Entry 7RYE (electron microscopy, 3.90 A resolution); this record covers chains G and R of the 24 polymer chains in the assembly.

== Chain G ==
Molecule: Protein PrgI
Source organism: Salmonella enterica subsp. enterica serovar Typhimurium
Reference sequence: P41784 (PRGI_SALTY); residue numbers follow UniProt; this construct covers 1-80
Chain sequence (80 residues; numbered 1 to 80; the number before each row is that of its first residue):
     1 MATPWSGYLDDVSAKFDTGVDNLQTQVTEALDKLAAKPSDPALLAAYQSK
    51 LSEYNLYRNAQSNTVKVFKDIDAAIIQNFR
Disordered / not traced: 1-3
Curated features (UniProtKB/Swiss-Prot):
  - mutagenesis: Thr-3 (T3A: Can only secrete early substrates such as InvJ/ScpT, PrgJ/SctI and PrgI/SctF. Can polymerize into filaments in vitro and in vivo, but the stability of the filaments is compromised), Trp-5 (W5A: Abrogates host cell invasion and effector secretion; when associated with A-8. Can secrete effector proteins; when associated with A-20), Tyr-8 (Y8A: Decreases invasiveness. Abrogates host cell invasion and effector secretion; when associated with A-5), Leu-9 (L9A: Can only secrete early substrates such as InvJ/ScpT, PrgJ/SctI and PrgI/SctF. Can polymerize into filaments in vitro, but not in vivo. Cannot enter cultured epithelial cells), Asp-10 (D10A: Exhibits constitutive secretion of substrates. Retains the ability to display SipD/SctA at the tip of the needle filament), Asp-11 (D11A: Exhibits constitutive secretion of substrates. Retains the ability to display SipD/SctA at the tip of the needle filament), Phe-16 (F16A: Can only secrete early substrates such as InvJ/ScpT, PrgJ/SctI and PrgI/SctF. Can polymerize into filaments in vitro, but not in vivo. Cannot enter cultured epithelial cells), Val-20 (V20A: Can secrete effector proteins; when associated with A-5. Exhibits constitutive secretion of substrates. Retains the ability to display SipD/SctA at the tip of the needle filament), Gln-26 (Q26A: Non-invasive phenotype; Q26E: Has wild-type invasiveness), Leu-31 (L31A: Exhibits constitutive secretion of substrates. Does not display SipD/SctA at the tip of the needle filament. Is non-invasive. Can polymerize into filaments in vitro), Ser-49 (S49A: Exhibits constitutive secretion of substrates. Retains the ability to display SipD/SctA at the tip of the needle filament), Lys-50 (K50D: Non-invasive phenotype; K50L: Has wild-type invasiveness), 16 further mutagenesis entries in UniProt

== Chain R ==
Molecule: Cell invasion protein SipD
Source organism: Salmonella enterica subsp. enterica serovar Typhimurium
Reference sequence: A0A0C5PQX9 (A0A0C5PQX9_SALTM); residue numbers follow UniProt; this construct covers 1-343
Chain sequence (343 residues; row label = number of the first residue in the row):
     1 MLNIQNYSASPHPGIVAERPQTPSASEHVETAVVPSTTEHRGTDIISLSQ
    51 AATKIHQAQQTLQSTPPISEENNDERTLARQQLTSSLNALAKSGVSLSAE
   101 QNENLRSAFSAPTSALFSASPMAQPRTTISDAEIWDMVSQNISAIGDSYL
   151 GVYENVVAVYTDFYQAFSDILSKMGGWLLPGKDGNTVKLDVTSLKNDLNS
   201 LVNKYNQINSNTVLFPAQSGSGVKVATEAEARQWLSELNLPNSCLKSYGS
   251 GYVVTVDLTPLQKMVQDIDGLGAPGKDSKLEMDNAKYQAWQSGFKAQEEN
   301 MKTTLQTLTQKYSNANSLYDNLVKVLSSTISSSLETAKSFLQG
Disordered / not traced: 1-128, 341-343
What the authors report for this chain:
  - self-association interface (contacts with another copy of this molecule); pairs are residue here / residue on that copy: Lys-173/Asp-267, Lys-173, Gly-175, Trp-177, Pro-180, Ala-289, Asp-320
  - contacts within the chain: Glu-299/Lys-302 (salt bridge)

== Interface between chain G and chain R ==
Pairs across the interface (22):
  Pro-41(G) / Ile-142(R)  hydrophobic
  Pro-41(G) / Tyr-319(R)
  Pro-41(G) / Val-323(R)  hydrophobic
  Ala-42(G) / Ser-139(R)  hydrogen bond (backbone-side chain)
  Ala-42(G) / Ile-142(R)  hydrophobic
  Ala-42(G) / Ser-143(R)
  Ala-45(G) / Ser-139(R)
  Ala-45(G) / Ile-142(R)  hydrophobic
  Ala-45(G) / Leu-326(R)  hydrophobic
  Ala-46(G) / Ser-139(R)  hydrogen bond (backbone-side chain)
  Gln-48(G) / Thr-329(R)
  Gln-48(G) / Ile-330(R)
  Ser-49(G) / Trp-135(R)
  Ser-52(G) / Trp-135(R)
  Ser-52(G) / Ser-333(R)
  Glu-53(G) / Ala-132(R)
  Glu-53(G) / Trp-135(R)
  Asn-59(G) / Thr-336(R)
  Asn-59(G) / Ser-339(R)
  Asn-63(G) / Ser-339(R)  hydrogen bond (side chain-backbone)
  Asn-63(G) / Phe-340(R)
  Lys-66(G) / Phe-340(R)
Also at the interface, not in a pair above, chain G (12 interface residues in all): Ala-60

== In short ==
The interface between chain G and chain R involves 12 residues on one side and 14 on the other, with 3
hydrogen bonds. Among the polar pairs are Ala-42(G)/Ser-139(R), Ala-46(G)/Ser-139(R) and Asn-63(G)/Ser-339(R).
From the paper: a self-association interface involving Lys-173(R), Gly-175(R) and Trp-177(R) among others;
contacts within the chain involving Glu-299(R) and Lys-302(R).
Chain G is Protein PrgI and chain R is Cell invasion protein SipD, both from Salmonella enterica subsp.
enterica serovar Typhimurium; the structure, Cryo-EM structure of the needle filament-tip complex of the
Salmonella type III secretion injectisome, was determined by electron microscopy.
